PDB entry 6HZ9 | electron microscopy, 4.80 A resolution (low resolution: residue-level contacts below are approximate; hydrogen-bond / salt-bridge calls are withheld) | chains C and M of the 14 polymer chains in the assembly

== Chain C ==
Molecule: 5-methylcytosine-specific restriction enzyme B
Organism: Escherichia coli (strain K12)
Notes: EC 3.1.21.-
UniProtKB: P15005 (MCRB_ECOLI); numbering as in UniProt (aligned over 162-459)
Amino-acid sequence (307 residues; each row starts with the number of its first residue):
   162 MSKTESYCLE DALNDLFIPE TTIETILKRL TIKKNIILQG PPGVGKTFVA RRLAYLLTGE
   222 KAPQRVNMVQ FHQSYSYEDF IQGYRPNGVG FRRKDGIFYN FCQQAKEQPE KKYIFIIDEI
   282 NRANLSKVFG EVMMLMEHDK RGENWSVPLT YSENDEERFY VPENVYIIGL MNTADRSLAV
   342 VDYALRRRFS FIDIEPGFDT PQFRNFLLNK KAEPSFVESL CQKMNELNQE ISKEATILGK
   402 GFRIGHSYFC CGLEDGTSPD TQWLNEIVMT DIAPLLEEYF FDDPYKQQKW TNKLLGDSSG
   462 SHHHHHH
Disordered / not traced: 162-167, 458-468
Construct notes: expression tag (460-468)
Bound ions: Mg2+: Thr208 (together with GMP-PNP)
Small-molecule neighbours:
  - GMP-PNP (GNP; phosphoaminophosphonic acid-guanylate ester), molecule 1: Asp176, Leu177, Phe178, Pro202, Pro203, Gly204, Val205, Gly206, Lys207, Thr208, Phe209, Asp279, Glu280, Asn333, His407, Ser408, Cys411, Cys412
  - GMP-PNP (GNP), molecule 2: Glu298, Asp300, Lys301, Ala345, Arg348, Arg349
Swiss-Prot annotation at these positions:
  - binding site (GTP): Gly201 to Thr208, Asp300 to Gly303, Asn333 to Asp336
What the authors report for this chain:
  - mutagenesis - R348A: decreased catalytic activity
  - mutagenesis - R283A: abolished catalytic activity on GTP (citing earlier work)

== Chain M ==
Molecule: Protein McrC
Organism: Escherichia coli (strain K12)
UniProtKB: P15006 (MCRC_ECOLI); numbering as in UniProt (aligned over 1-348)
Amino-acid sequence (348 residues; numbered 1 to 348; the number before each row is that of its first residue):
     1 MEQPVIPVRN IYYMLTYAWG YLQEIKQANL EAIPGNNLLD ILGYVLNKGV LQLSRRGLEL
    61 DYNPNTEIIP GIKGRIEFAK TIRGFHLNHG KTVSTFDMLN EDTLANRIIK STLAILIKHE
   121 KLNSTIRDEA RSLYRKLPGI STLHLTPQHF SYLNGGKNTR YYKFVISVCK FIVNNSIPGQ
   181 NKGHYRFYDF ERNEKEMSLL YQKFLYEFCR RELTSANTTR SYLKWDASSI SDQSLNLLPR
   241 METDITIRSS EKILIVDAKY YKSIFSRRMG TEKFHSQNLY QLMNYLWSLK PENGENIGGL
   301 LIYPHVDTAV KHRYKINGFD IGLCTVNLGQ EWPCIHQELL DIFDEYLK
Disordered / not traced: 1-2, 22-27, 268-271
What the authors report for this chain:
  - catalytic residues: Asp244, Asp257, Lys259 (proposed by the authors, not directly observed)

== How chain C and chain M interact ==
Residue-residue contacts - 24 pairs, chain C then chain M:
  Gln234(C) - Leu99(M)
  Glu239(C) - Arg75(M)
  Tyr245(C) - Phe78(M)
  Arg246(C) - Ile72(M)
  Arg246(C) - Gly74(M)
  Phe252(C) - Ile76(M)
  Arg283(C) - Tyr62(M)
  Ala284(C) - Tyr62(M)
  Asn285(C) - Tyr62(M)
  Lys288(C) - Asp97(M)
  Tyr312(C) - Arg75(M)
  Arg337(C) - Arg56(M)
  Ser338(C) - Leu58(M)
  Thr397(C) - Arg56(M)
  Ile398(C) - Gln52(M)
  Ile398(C) - Arg55(M)
  Ile398(C) - Arg56(M)
  Glu439(C) - Arg55(M)
  Tyr440(C) - Arg55(M)
  Phe442(C) - Leu51(M)
  Phe442(C) - Arg55(M)
  Asp443(C) - Leu51(M)
  Asp443(C) - Gln52(M)
  Asp443(C) - Arg55(M)
Interface residues without a listed pair, chain C (22 interface residues in all): Pro247, Asp336, Leu399, Phe403
Interface residues without a listed pair, chain M (15 interface residues in all): Lys48, Gly57

== In short ==
The interface between chain C and chain M involves 22 residues on one side and 15 on the other. Ligands of
chain C: GMP-PNP. From UniProt: 16 GTP-binding residues on chain C. From the paper: catalytic residues
Asp244(M), Asp257(M) and Lys259(M); R348A of chain C reduces catalytic activity.
Here chain C is 5-methylcytosine-specific restriction enzyme B and chain M is Protein McrC, both from
Escherichia coli (strain K12). Entry 6HZ9 (Structure of McrBC without DNA binding domains (Class 5)) was
determined by electron microscopy, deposited together with 6HZ4, 6HZ5, 6HZ6, 6HZ7 and 6HZ8.
